Entry 5ON8 (X-ray diffraction, 1.60 A resolution); this record covers chain A.

# Chain A
Protein: Nickel-binding periplasmic protein
Source organism: Escherichia coli (strain K12)
Reference sequence: P33590 (NIKA_ECOLI); residues 1-502 here correspond to UniProt positions 23-524 (UniProt number = residue number + 22)
Chain sequence (502 residues; row label = number of the first residue in the row):
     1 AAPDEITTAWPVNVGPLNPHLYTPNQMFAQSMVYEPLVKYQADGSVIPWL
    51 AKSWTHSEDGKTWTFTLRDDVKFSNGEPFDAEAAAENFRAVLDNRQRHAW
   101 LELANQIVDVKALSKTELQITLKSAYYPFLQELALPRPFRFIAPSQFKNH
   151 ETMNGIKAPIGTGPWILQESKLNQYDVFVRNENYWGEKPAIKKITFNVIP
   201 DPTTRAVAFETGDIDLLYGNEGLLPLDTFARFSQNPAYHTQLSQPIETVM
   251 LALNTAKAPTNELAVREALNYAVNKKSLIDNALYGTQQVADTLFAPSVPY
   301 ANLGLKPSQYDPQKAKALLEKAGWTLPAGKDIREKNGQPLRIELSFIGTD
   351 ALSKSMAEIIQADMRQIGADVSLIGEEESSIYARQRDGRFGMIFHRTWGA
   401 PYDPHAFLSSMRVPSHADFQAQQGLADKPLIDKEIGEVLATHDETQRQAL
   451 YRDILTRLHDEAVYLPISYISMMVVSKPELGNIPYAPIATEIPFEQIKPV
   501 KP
Unresolved in the structure: 1, 500-502
Ligand contacts: 9YH (2-[2-[2-hydroxy-2-oxoethyl-[(3-methoxy-2-oxidanyl-phenyl)methyl]amino]ethyl-[(2-methylsulfanylphenyl)methyl]amino]ethanoic acid): Tyr22, Thr23, Met27, Arg97, Trp100, Arg137, Arg386, Trp398, Tyr402, His416, Thr490

# Summary
Ligands of chain A: compound 9YH.
Chain A is Nickel-binding periplasmic protein (Escherichia coli (strain K12)); the structure, Crystal
structure of NikA in complex with reduced Fe-L2 (N-(2-hydroxy-3-methoxybenzyl)-N'-(2-thiomethylbenzyl)-
N,N'-ethylenediamine diacetic acid), was determined by X-ray diffraction, deposited together with 5ON0, 5ON1,
5ON4, 5ON5 and 5ON9.
